7KRO - chains A and B of the 8 polymer chains in the assembly; structure by electron microscopy, 3.60 A resolution.

Chain A:
Protein: RNA-directed RNA polymerase
Organism: Severe acute respiratory syndrome coronavirus 2
Notes: EC 2.7.7.48
UniProt: P0DTD1 (R1AB_SARS2); residues 1-932 here correspond to UniProt positions 4393-5324 (UniProt number = residue number + 4392)
Chain sequence (932 residues; numbered 1 to 932; the number before each row is that of its first residue):
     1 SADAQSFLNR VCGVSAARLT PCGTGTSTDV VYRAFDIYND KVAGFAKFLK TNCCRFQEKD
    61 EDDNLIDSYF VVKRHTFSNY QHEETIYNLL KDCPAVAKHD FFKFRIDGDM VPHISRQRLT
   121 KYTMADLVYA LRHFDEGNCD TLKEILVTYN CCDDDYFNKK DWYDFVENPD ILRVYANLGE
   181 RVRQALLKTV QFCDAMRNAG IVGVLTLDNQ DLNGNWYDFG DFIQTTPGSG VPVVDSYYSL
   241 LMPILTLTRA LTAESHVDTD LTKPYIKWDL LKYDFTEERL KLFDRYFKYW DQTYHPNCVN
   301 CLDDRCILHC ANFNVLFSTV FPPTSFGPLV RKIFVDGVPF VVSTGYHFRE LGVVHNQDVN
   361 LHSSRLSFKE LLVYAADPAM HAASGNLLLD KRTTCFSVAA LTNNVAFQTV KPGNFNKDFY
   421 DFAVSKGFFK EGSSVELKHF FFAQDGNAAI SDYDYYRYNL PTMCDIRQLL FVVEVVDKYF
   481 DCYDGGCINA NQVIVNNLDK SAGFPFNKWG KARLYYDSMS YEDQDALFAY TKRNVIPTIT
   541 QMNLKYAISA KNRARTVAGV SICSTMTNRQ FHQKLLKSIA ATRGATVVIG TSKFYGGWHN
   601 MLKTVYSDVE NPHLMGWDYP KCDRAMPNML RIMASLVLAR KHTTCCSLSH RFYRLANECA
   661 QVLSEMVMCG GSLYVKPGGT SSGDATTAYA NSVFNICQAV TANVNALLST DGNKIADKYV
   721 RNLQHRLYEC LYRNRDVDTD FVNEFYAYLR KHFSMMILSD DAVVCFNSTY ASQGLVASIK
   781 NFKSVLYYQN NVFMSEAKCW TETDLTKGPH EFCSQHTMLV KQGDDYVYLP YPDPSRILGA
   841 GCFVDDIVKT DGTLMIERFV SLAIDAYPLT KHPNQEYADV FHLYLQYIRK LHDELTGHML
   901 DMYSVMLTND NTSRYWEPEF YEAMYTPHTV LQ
Disordered / not traced: 1-2, 930-932
Metal / ion sites: Mg2+: Asp208, Asn209, Asp218 (together with ADP); Zn2+ site 1: His295, Cys301, Cys306, Cys310; Zn2+ site 2: Cys487, His642, Cys645, Cys646
Small-molecule neighbours:
  - chapso (1N7), molecule 1: Arg197, Val231, Lys288, Tyr289, Trp290, Asp291
  - chapso (1N7), molecule 2: Val202, Gly203, Val204, Asp221, Ile223, Val233, Arg733
  - ADP: Phe35, Lys50, Asn52, Cys53, Lys73, Arg74, His75, Asn79, Arg116, Asp208, Asn209, Tyr217, Asp218, Gly220, Asp221
Curated features (UniProtKB/Swiss-Prot):
  - region: Lys545 to Arg555 (Interaction with RMP Remdesivir), Thr582 to Pro620 (RdRp Palm N-ter)
  - active site: Ser759, Asp760, Asp761
  - binding site (Mn(2+)): Asn209, Asp218
  - binding site (Zn(2+)): His295, Cys301, Cys306, Cys310, Cys487, His642, Cys645, Cys646
  - site: Gln932 (Cleavage)
From the paper describing this entry:
  - catalytic residues: Asp760 (citing earlier work)
  - mutagenesis - D760A: increased binding to BTC scaffolds

Chain B:
Protein: Non-structural protein 8
Organism: Severe acute respiratory syndrome coronavirus 2
UniProt: P0DTD1 (R1AB_SARS2); residues 1-198 here correspond to UniProt positions 3943-4140 (UniProt number = residue number + 3942)
Chain sequence (199 residues; row label = number of the first residue in the row; numbering starts at 0):
     0 MAIASEFSSL PSYAAFATAQ EAYEQAVANG DSEVVLKKLK KSLNVAKSEF DRDAAMQRKL
    60 EKMADQAMTQ MYKQARSEDK RAKVTSAMQT MLFTMLRKLD NDALNNIINN ARDGCVPLNI
   120 IPLTTAAKLM VVIPDYNTYK NTCDGTTFTY ASALWEIQQV VDADSKIVQL SEISMDNSPN
   180 LAWPLIVTAL RANSAVKLQ
Disordered / not traced: 0-5, 192-198
Construct notes: initiating methionine (0)
Curated features (UniProtKB/Swiss-Prot):
  - site: Gln198 (Cleavage)

How chain A and chain B interact:
Contacting residue pairs - 88 pairs, chain A then chain B:
  Leu270(A) - Ile119(B)
  Leu271(A) - Ile106(B)
  Leu271(A) - Ala110(B)  hydrophobic
  Leu271(A) - Val115(B)  hydrophobic
  Leu271(A) - Ile119(B)  hydrophobic
  Tyr273(A) - Arg111(B)
  Tyr273(A) - Asp112(B)
  Tyr273(A) - Cys114(B)
  Tyr273(A) - Pro116(B)  hydrophobic
  Pro323(A) - Asn118(B)
  Thr324(A) - Asn118(B)
  Thr324(A) - Ile119(B)
  Phe326(A) - Asn118(B)
  Pro328(A) - Pro116(B)
  Pro328(A) - Leu117(B)  hydrogen bond (backbone-backbone)
  Leu329(A) - Val115(B)
  Val330(A) - Gly113(B)
  Val330(A) - Cys114(B)
  Val330(A) - Val115(B)  hydrogen bond (backbone-backbone)
  Val330(A) - Leu117(B)  hydrophobic
  Val330(A) - Ile120(B)  hydrophobic
  Arg331(A) - Asp112(B)
  Arg331(A) - Gly113(B)
  Arg331(A) - Cys114(B)  hydrogen bond
  Lys332(A) - Asn104(B)  hydrogen bond
  Lys332(A) - Ile107(B)
  Val338(A) - Leu95(B)  hydrophobic
  Pro339(A) - Leu95(B)
  Phe340(A) - Leu91(B)  hydrophobic
  Phe340(A) - Leu95(B)  hydrophobic
  Val341(A) - Leu98(B)  hydrophobic
  Phe368(A) - Val83(B)  hydrophobic
  Phe368(A) - Thr84(B)
  Leu371(A) - Thr84(B)
  Leu371(A) - Met87(B)
  Leu371(A) - Gln88(B)
  Leu371(A) - Leu91(B)  hydrophobic
  Tyr374(A) - Leu91(B)
  Ala375(A) - Met87(B)  hydrophobic
  Pro378(A) - Leu117(B)
  Ala379(A) - Leu117(B)  hydrophobic
  Met380(A) - Met94(B)  hydrophobic
  Met380(A) - Leu95(B)
  Ala382(A) - Leu117(B)  hydrophobic
  Ala382(A) - Pro121(B)
  Ala383(A) - Leu98(B)
  Ala383(A) - Ile120(B)  hydrophobic
  Ser384(A) - Met94(B)  hydrogen bond
  Ser384(A) - Lys97(B)
  Ser384(A) - Leu98(B)
  Gly385(A) - Ala125(B)
  Asn386(A) - Lys127(B)
  Asn386(A) - Met129(B)
  Leu387(A) - Ala125(B)
  Leu387(A) - Lys127(B)  hydrogen bond (backbone-backbone)
  Leu387(A) - Leu128(B)
  Leu387(A) - Met129(B)  hydrogen bond (backbone-backbone)
  Leu387(A) - Tyr149(B)  hydrophobic
  Leu388(A) - Met129(B)
  Leu389(A) - Met129(B)  hydrogen bond (backbone-backbone)
  Leu389(A) - Val130(B)
  Leu389(A) - Val131(B)  hydrogen bond (backbone-backbone)
  Leu389(A) - Tyr149(B)
  Asp390(A) - Val131(B)
  Lys391(A) - Val131(B)  hydrogen bond (backbone-backbone)
  Lys391(A) - Pro133(B)
  Lys391(A) - Thr137(B)
  Arg392(A) - Val131(B)
  Phe396(A) - Asn118(B)
  Val398(A) - Pro121(B)
  Thr402(A) - Met129(B)
  Asn403(A) - Lys127(B)
  Asn403(A) - Met129(B)
  Val405(A) - Met129(B)  hydrophobic
  Val405(A) - Val131(B)  hydrophobic
  Phe407(A) - Ala162(B)  hydrophobic
  Phe407(A) - Ile185(B)  hydrophobic
  Asn447(A) - Pro183(B)
  Lys508(A) - Met90(B)  hydrogen bond
  Trp509(A) - Val83(B)  hydrophobic
  Trp509(A) - Ala86(B)
  Trp509(A) - Met87(B)  hydrophobic
  Trp509(A) - Met90(B)  hydrophobic
  Leu514(A) - Lys79(B)
  Leu514(A) - Val83(B)  hydrophobic
  Asp517(A) - Ser76(B)
  Ser518(A) - Arg80(B)  hydrogen bond (backbone-side chain)
  Asp523(A) - Arg80(B)  salt bridge
Interface residues without a listed pair, chain A (62 interface residues in all): Ser325, Gly327, Thr344, Arg365, Leu366, Leu372, His381, Ala399, Ala400, Leu401, Asn404, Tyr515, Met519, Ser520, Met666, Val675
Interface residues without a listed pair, chain B (48 interface residues in all): Phe92, Asn100, Asn109, Leu122, Thr123, Thr141, Trp154

Summary:
Chain A and chain B form an interface of 62 and 48 residues respectively; the contacts include 12 hydrogen
bonds and 1 salt bridge. Among the polar pairs are Asp523(A)-Arg80(B), Arg331(A)-Cys114(B) and
Lys332(A)-Asn104(B). Bound to chain A: ADP and chapso. From the paper: the catalytic residue Asp760(A); D760A
of chain A increases binding to BTC scaffolds.
Here chain A is RNA-directed RNA polymerase and chain B is Non-structural protein 8, both from Severe acute
respiratory syndrome coronavirus 2. Entry 7KRO (Structure of SARS-CoV-2 backtracked complex complex bound to
nsp13 helicase - nsp13(2)-BTC) was determined by electron microscopy together with 7KRN and 7KRP from the same
study.
